PDB entry 1P3P | X-ray diffraction, 2.70 A resolution | chains J and F of the 10 polymer chains in the assembly

[Chain J]
Molecule: Palindromic 146bp Human Alpha-Satellite DNA fragment
Source organism: Homo sapiens
Sequence (146 nucleotides; numbered 147 to 292; the number before each row is that of its first residue):
   147 ATCAATATCCACCTGCAGATTCTACCAAAAGTGTATTTGGAAACTGCTCC
   197 ATCAAAAGGCATGTTCAGCGGAATTCCGCTGAACATGCCTTTTGATGGAG
   247 CAGTTTCCAAATACACTTTTGGTAGAATCTGCAGGTGGATATTGAT

[Chain F]
Name: Histone H4
Source organism: Xenopus laevis
UniProt: P62799 (H4_XENLA); residues 201-302 here correspond to UniProt positions 1-102 (UniProt number = residue number - 200)
Sequence (102 residues; row label = number of the first residue in the row):
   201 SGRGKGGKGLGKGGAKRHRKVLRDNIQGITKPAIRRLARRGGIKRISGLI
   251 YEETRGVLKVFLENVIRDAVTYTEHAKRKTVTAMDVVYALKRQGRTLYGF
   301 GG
Not modelled in the structure: 201-220
Construct notes: conflict Ile243 (Val44 in P62799)

[Chain J / chain F interface]
Contacting residue pairs - 6 pairs, chain J then chain F:
  DA207(J) with Thr230(F), phosphate contact; Pro232(F), phosphate contact; Arg236(F), salt bridge to the phosphate
  DT208(J) with Thr230(F), phosphate contact; Pro232(F), phosphate contact
  DG216(J) with Arg245(F), sugar contact
Interface residues without a listed pair, chain J (5 interface residues in all): DC196, DG217
Interface residues without a listed pair, chain F (6 interface residues in all): Lys231, Thr280

[Summary]
Chain J and chain F form an interface of 5 and 6 residues respectively, with 1 salt bridge. Its one
salt-bridged contact is DA207(J)-Arg236(F).
Chain J is Palindromic 146bp Human Alpha-Satellite DNA fragment (Homo sapiens) and chain F is Histone H4
(Xenopus laevis); the structure, Crystallographic Studies of Nucleosome Core Particles containing Histone
'Sin' Mutants, was determined by X-ray diffraction, deposited together with 1P34, 1P3A, 1P3B, 1P3F, 1P3G, 1P3I
and 4 further entries.
